5W9K - chains A and L of the 12 polymer chains in the assembly; structure by electron microscopy, 4.60 A resolution (low resolution: residue-level contacts below are approximate; hydrogen-bond / salt-bridge calls are withheld).

== Chain A (and L) ==
Protein: Spike glycoprotein
Organism: Middle East respiratory syndrome-related coronavirus
Notes: engineered mutation(s): V1060P, L1060P; chain L of this document is another copy of the same molecule, construct and numbering; everything in this record applies to it too
Reference sequence: W5ZZF5 (W5ZZF5_9BETC); residue numbers follow UniProt; this construct covers 1-1291
Chain sequence (1329 residues; row label = number of the first residue in the row):
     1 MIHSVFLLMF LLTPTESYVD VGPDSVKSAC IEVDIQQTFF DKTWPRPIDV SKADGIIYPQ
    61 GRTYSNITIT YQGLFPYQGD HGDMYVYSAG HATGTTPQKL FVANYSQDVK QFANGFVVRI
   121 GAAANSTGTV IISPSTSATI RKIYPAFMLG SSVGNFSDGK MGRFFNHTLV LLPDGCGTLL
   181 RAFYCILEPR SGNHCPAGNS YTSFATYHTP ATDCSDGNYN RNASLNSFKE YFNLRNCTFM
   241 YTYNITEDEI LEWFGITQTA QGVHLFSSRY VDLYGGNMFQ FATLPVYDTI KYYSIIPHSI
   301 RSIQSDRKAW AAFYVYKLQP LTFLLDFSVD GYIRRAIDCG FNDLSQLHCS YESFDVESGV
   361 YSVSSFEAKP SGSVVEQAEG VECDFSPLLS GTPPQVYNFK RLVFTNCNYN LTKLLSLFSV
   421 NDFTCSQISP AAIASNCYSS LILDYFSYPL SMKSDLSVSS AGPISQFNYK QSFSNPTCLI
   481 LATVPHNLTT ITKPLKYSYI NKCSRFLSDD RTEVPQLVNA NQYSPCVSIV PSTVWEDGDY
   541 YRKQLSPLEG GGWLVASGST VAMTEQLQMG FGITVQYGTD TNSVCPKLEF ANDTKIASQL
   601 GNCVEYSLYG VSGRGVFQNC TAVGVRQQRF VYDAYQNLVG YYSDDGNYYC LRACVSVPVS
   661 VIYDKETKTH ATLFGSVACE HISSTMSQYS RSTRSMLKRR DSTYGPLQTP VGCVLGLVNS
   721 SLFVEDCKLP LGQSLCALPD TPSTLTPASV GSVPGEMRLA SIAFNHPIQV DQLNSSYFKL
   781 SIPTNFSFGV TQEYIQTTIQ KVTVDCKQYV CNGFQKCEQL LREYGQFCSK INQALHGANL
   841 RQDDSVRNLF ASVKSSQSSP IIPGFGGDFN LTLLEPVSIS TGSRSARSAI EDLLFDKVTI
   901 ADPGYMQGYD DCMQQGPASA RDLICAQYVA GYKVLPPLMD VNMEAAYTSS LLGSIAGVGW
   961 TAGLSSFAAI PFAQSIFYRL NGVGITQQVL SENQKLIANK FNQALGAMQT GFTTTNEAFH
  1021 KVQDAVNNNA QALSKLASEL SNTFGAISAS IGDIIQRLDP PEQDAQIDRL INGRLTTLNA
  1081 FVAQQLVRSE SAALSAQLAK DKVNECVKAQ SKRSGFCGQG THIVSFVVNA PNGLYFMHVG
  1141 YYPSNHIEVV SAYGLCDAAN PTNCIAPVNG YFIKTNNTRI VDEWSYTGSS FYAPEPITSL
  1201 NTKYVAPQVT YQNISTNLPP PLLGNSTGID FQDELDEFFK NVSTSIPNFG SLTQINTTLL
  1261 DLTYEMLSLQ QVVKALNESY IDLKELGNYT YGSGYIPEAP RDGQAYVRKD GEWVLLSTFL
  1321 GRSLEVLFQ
Disordered / not traced: 1-754, 878-885, 1224-1329 (chain L: 1-17, 741-1329)
Disulfide bonds: Cys806-Cys828, Cys811-Cys817, Cys912-Cys925, Cys1106-Cys1117, Cys1156-Cys1164
Construct notes: conflict Phe506 (Leu in W5ZZF5), Ala748 (Arg in W5ZZF5), Gly751 (Arg in W5ZZF5), Pro1060 (Val in W5ZZF5), Pro1061 (Leu in W5ZZF5); expression tag (1292-1329)

== How chain A and chain L interact ==
Contacting residue pairs - 46 pairs, chain A then chain L:
  Thr803(A) - Ser362(L)
  Asp805(A) - Ser364(L)
  Asp805(A) - Ser365(L)
  Gln808(A) - Ser365(L)
  Arg822(A) - Pro320(L)
  Ser829(A) - Ser350(L)
  Gln833(A) - Ser350(L)
  Gln833(A) - Tyr351(L)
  His836(A) - Val360(L)
  His836(A) - Tyr361(L)
  Tyr905(A) - Ser676(L)
  Tyr905(A) - Gln733(L)
  Met906(A) - Ser676(L)
  Gln907(A) - Ser676(L)
  Tyr909(A) - Val655(L)
  Tyr909(A) - Ser656(L)
  Tyr909(A) - Val657(L)
  Tyr909(A) - Ser676(L)
  Tyr909(A) - Val677(L)
  Asp910(A) - His681(L)
  Cys912(A) - Arg652(L)
  Cys912(A) - Val655(L)
  Gln914(A) - Gly601(L)
  Gln914(A) - Val616(L)
  Gln914(A) - Phe617(L)
  Gln914(A) - Gln618(L)
  Cys925(A) - Arg652(L)
  Tyr928(A) - Val655(L)
  Tyr928(A) - Ser656(L)
  Tyr928(A) - Ser676(L)
  Val929(A) - Cys654(L)
  Lys933(A) - Ser362(L)
  Lys933(A) - Val363(L)
  Lys933(A) - Pro658(L)
  Lys933(A) - Val659(L)
  Pro936(A) - Leu731(L)
  Pro937(A) - Gly732(L)
  Pro937(A) - Gln733(L)
  Leu938(A) - Pro730(L)
  Leu938(A) - Gln733(L)
  Asp940(A) - Gln733(L)
  Asp940(A) - Ser734(L)
  Ser1038(A) - Tyr635(L)
  Ser1041(A) - Tyr635(L)
  Gln1056(A) - Glu605(L)
  Gln1056(A) - Ser612(L)
Interface residues without a listed pair, chain A (30 interface residues in all): Gly908, Met913, Ala918, Ala920, Asp1053
Interface residues without a listed pair, chain L (36 interface residues in all): Gln72, Cys620, Gln708, Pro710, Val711

== Overview ==
30 residues of chain A and 36 residues of chain L are in contact.
Both chains are Spike glycoprotein (Middle East respiratory syndrome-related coronavirus). Entry 5W9K (MERS S
ectodomain trimer in complex with variable domain of neutralizing antibody G4) was determined by electron
microscopy, deposited together with 5VZR, 5W9H, 5W9I, 5W9J, 5W9L, 5W9M and 3 further entries.
